PDB entry 4G31 | X-ray diffraction, 2.28 A resolution | chain A

[Chain A]
Name: Eukaryotic translation initiation factor 2-alpha kinase 3
From: Homo sapiens
Notes: EC 2.7.11.1
UniProtKB: Q9NZJ5 (E2AK3_HUMAN); residues 587-1092 here correspond to UniProt positions 588-1093 (UniProt number = residue number + 1)
Sequence (299 residues; numbered 586 to 1092; 208 numbers in that range are skipped by the numbering (no residue carries them; nothing is unmodelled there); the number before each row is that of its first residue):
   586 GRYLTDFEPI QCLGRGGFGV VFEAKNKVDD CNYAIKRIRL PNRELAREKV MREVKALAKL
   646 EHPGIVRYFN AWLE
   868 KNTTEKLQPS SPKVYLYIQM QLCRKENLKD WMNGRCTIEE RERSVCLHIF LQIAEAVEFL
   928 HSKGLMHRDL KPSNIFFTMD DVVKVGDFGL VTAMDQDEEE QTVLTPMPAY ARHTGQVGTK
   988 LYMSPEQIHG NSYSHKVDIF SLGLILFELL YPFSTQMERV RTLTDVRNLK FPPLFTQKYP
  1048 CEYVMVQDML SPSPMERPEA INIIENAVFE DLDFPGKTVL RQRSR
Not modelled in the structure: 602-603, 870-879, 959-984, 1080-1092
Construct notes: expression tag (586)
Residues lining bound ligands: PERK (0WH; 1-[5-(4-amino-7-methyl-7H-pyrrolo[2,3-d]pyrimidin-5-yl)-2,3-dihydro-1H-indol-1-yl]-2-[3-(trifluoromethyl)phenyl]ethanone): Leu-598, Val-606, Ala-619, Lys-621, Val-639, Leu-642, Ala-643, Ile-650, Val-651, Tyr-653, Ile-885, Met-887, Gln-888, Leu-889, Cys-890, Phe-943, Gly-953, Asp-954, Phe-955, Leu-957

[Summary]
Chain A binds PERK.
Chain A is Eukaryotic translation initiation factor 2-alpha kinase 3 (Homo sapiens); the structure, Crystal
Structure of GSK6414 Bound to PERK (R587-R1092, delete A660-T867) at 2.28 A Resolution, was determined by
X-ray diffraction.
